PDB entry 9C15 | X-ray diffraction, 2.81 A resolution | chains A and B

Chain A:
Molecule: Phosphatidylinositol 4,5-bisphosphate 3-kinase catalytic subunit alpha isoform
Source organism: Homo sapiens
Notes: EC 2.7.1.137, 2.7.1.153, 2.7.11.1
UniProt: P42336 (PK3CA_HUMAN); residues 105-1068 here = UniProt positions 105-1068
Amino-acid sequence (965 residues; numbered 104 to 1068; the number before each row is that of its first residue):
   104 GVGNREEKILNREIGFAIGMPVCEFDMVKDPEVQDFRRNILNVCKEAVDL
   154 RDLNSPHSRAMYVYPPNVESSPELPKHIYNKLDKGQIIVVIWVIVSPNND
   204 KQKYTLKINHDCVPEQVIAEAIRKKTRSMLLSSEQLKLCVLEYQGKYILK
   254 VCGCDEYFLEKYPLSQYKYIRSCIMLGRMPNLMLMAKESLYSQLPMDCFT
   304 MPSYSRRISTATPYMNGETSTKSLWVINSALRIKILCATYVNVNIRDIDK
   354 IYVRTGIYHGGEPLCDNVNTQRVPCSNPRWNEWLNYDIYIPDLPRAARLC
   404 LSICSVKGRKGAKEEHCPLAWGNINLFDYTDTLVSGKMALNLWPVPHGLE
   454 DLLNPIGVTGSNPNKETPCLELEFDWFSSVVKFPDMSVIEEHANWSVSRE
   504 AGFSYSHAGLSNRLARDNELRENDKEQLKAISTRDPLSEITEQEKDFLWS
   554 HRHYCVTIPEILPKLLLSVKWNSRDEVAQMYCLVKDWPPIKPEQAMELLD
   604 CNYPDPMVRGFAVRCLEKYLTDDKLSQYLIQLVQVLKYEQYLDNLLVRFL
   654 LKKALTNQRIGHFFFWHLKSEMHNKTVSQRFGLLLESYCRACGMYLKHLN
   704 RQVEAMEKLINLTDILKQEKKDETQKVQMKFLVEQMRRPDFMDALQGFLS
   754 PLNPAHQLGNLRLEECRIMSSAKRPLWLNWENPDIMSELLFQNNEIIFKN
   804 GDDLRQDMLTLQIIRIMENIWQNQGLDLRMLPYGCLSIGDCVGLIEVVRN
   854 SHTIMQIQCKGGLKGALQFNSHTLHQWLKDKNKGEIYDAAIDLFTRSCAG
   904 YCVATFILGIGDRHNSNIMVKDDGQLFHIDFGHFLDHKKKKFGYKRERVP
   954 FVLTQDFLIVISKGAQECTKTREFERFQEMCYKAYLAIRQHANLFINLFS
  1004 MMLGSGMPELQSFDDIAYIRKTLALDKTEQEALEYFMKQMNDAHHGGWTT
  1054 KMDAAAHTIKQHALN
Disordered / not traced: 104, 310-323, 348-351, 505-522, 865-869, 940-953, 1048-1068
Sequence notes: expression tag (104); engineered mutation A1057 (Trp in P42336), A1058 (Ile in P42336), A1059 (Phe in P42336)
Small-molecule neighbours: A1ATF (2-[3-fluoro-4-({(7P)-7-[2-(2-methoxyethoxy)phenyl]thieno[2,3-d]pyridazin-4-yl}amino)phenyl]acetamide): I194, W195, V196, Q205, K206, Y207, A224, I225, K228, Y250, L287
UniProt features mapped onto this chain:
  - region: I771 to R777 (G-loop), G912 to N920 (Catalytic loop), H931 to T957 (Activation loop)
  - site: K776 (Implicated in the recognition of ATP as well as PIP2. Also crucial for autophosphorylation of the p85alpha subunit)
  - natural variant: G106 (G106V: In CRC), I112 (I112N: In MCAP), R115 (R115P: In CLAPO and MADAC; uncertain significance), G118 (G118D: In CWS5), E135 (E135K: In CWS5), E218 (E218K: In CWS5), Y343 (Y343C: Found in a cancer sample; uncertain significance), V356 (V356I: In CWS5), G364 (G364R: In MCAP), E365 (E365K: In MCAP), C378 (C378Y: In MCAP), R382 (R382K: In CWS5), 18 further natural variant entries in UniProt
Reported in the primary citation:
  - conformationally variable residues (order/disorder transition, side-chain flip): R230, L233 to Y246
  - binding site for A1ATF: V196, Q205, Y207, K228, Y250, L287

Chain B:
Molecule: GTPase KRas
Source organism: Homo sapiens
UniProt: P01116 (RASK_HUMAN), isoform P01116-2; residue numbers follow UniProt; this construct covers 1-169
Amino-acid sequence (170 residues; row label = number of the first residue in the row; numbering starts at 0):
     0 GMTEYKLVVVGAGGVGKSALTIQLIQNHFVDEYDPTIEDSYRKQVVIDGE
    50 TCLLDILDTAGQEEYSAMRDQYMRTGEGFLCVFAINNTKSFEDIHHYREQ
   100 IKRVKDSEDVPMVLVGNKCDLPSRTVDTKQAQDLARSYGIPFIETSAKTR
   150 QGVDDAFYTLVREIRKHKEK
Disordered / not traced: 0, 168-169
Sequence notes: expression tag (0)
Metal / ion sites: Mg2+: S17, T35 (together with GMP-PNP)
Small-molecule neighbours:
  - A1ATF (2-[3-fluoro-4-({(7P)-7-[2-(2-methoxyethoxy)phenyl]thieno[2,3-d]pyridazin-4-yl}amino)phenyl]acetamide): I24, Q25, Y40, R41
  - GMP-PNP (GNP; phosphoaminophosphonic acid-guanylate ester): A11, G12, G13, V14, G15, K16, S17, A18, F28, V29, D30, E31, Y32, D33, P34, T35, T58, A59, G60, Q61, N116, K117, D119, L120, S145, A146, K147
UniProt features mapped onto this chain:
  - motif: Y32 to Y40 (Effector region)
  - binding site (GTP): G10 to A18, V29 to T35, A59, G60, N116 to D119
  - modified residue: M1 (N-acetylmethionine), T2 (N-acetylthreonine), K104 (N6-acetyllysine)
  - glycosylation: T35 (Microbial infection: O-linked (Glc) threonine)
  - natural variant: K5 (K5E: In NS3; K5N: In GASC), G10 (G10GG: In AML), G12 (G12A: In colorectal cancer samples; G12C: In lung carcinoma; G12D: In GASC, JMML and SFM; G12R: In lung cancer and bladder cancer; G12S: In GASC and JMML; G12V: In GASC), G13 (G13D: In GASC, JMML and OES; G13R: In pylocytic astrocytoma), V14 (V14I: In NS3), L19 (L19F: In OES), Q22 (Q22E: In CFC2; Q22R: In NS3), P34 (P34L: In NS3; P34Q: In NS3; P34R: In CFC2), I36 (I36M: In NS3), T58 (T58I: In NS3), A59 (A59T: In GASC), G60 (G60R: In CFC2; G60S: In NS3), 8 further natural variant entries in UniProt
  - mutagenesis: D38 (D38A: Decreased interaction with MAPKAP1/SIN1), Y40 (Y40A: Decreased interaction with MAPKAP1/SIN1), Q61 (Q61L: Promotes GTP binding)
Reported in the primary citation:
  - mutagenesis - Q25A: increased binding to Phosphatidylinositol 4,5-bisphosphate 3-kinase catalytic subunit alpha isoform (chain A)
  - specificity-determining residues: H27, D30, E31, R41, Y64
  - binding site for A1ATF: Y40, R41
  - disease-associated variants - G12D (2-fold), G12V: increased binding to Phosphatidylinositol 4,5-bisphosphate 3-kinase catalytic subunit alpha isoform (chain A)
  - disease-associated variants - G12C (2-fold), Q61H (2-fold): decreased binding to Phosphatidylinositol 4,5-bisphosphate 3-kinase catalytic subunit alpha isoform (chain A)
  - disease-associated variants - G13D, Q61L, Q61R: unchanged binding to Phosphatidylinositol 4,5-bisphosphate 3-kinase catalytic subunit alpha isoform (chain A)

How chain A and chain B interact:
Contacting residue pairs (25):
  D186(A) with E63(B)
  I191(A) with Y64(B), hydrophobic
  D203(A) with R41(B)
  Q205(A) with S39(B); Y40(B); R41(B)
  K206(A) with E37(B), salt bridge; D38(B); S39(B), hydrogen bond (backbone-side chain)
  Y207(A) with D38(B)
  T208(A) with I36(B); E37(B), hydrogen bond (side chain-backbone); D38(B)
  K210(A) with E63(B), salt bridge; Y64(B)
  K227(A) with D33(B), salt bridge; P34(B), hydrogen bond (side chain-backbone); D38(B)
  R230(A) with V29(B); E31(B); D33(B), salt bridge
  S231(A) with H27(B); V29(B)
  M232(A) with H27(B)
  L233(A) with H27(B), hydrogen bond (backbone-side chain)
Also at the interface, not in a pair above, chain A (17 interface residues in all): V198, S199, K204, L209
Also at the interface, not in a pair above, chain B (16 interface residues in all): I21, Y32, L56
The authors on this interface:
  - pairs named by the authors: D203(A)-R41(B), K227(A)-D33(B), H27(B)-S231(A), H27(B)-M232(A), E31(B)-R230(A)
  - hot spots on chain A (mutagenesis) - Q205A (2-fold), T208A, K210A: decreased binding to GTPase KRas (chain B)
  - hot spots on chain A (mutagenesis) - K206A, T208D, K227A, R230A: abolished binding to GTPase KRas (chain B)
  - interface residues, chain B: E63(B)
  - hot spots on chain B (mutagenesis) - H27Y, E31D, R41T: increased binding to Phosphatidylinositol 4,5-bisphosphate 3-kinase catalytic subunit alpha isoform (chain A)
  - hot spots on chain B (mutagenesis) - S39A: decreased binding to Phosphatidylinositol 4,5-bisphosphate 3-kinase catalytic subunit alpha isoform (chain A)
  - hot spots on chain B (mutagenesis) - I36A, D38A, Y40A, Y64A: abolished binding to Phosphatidylinositol 4,5-bisphosphate 3-kinase catalytic subunit alpha isoform (chain A)
  - hot spots on chain B (mutagenesis) - Y64F: unchanged binding to Phosphatidylinositol 4,5-bisphosphate 3-kinase catalytic subunit alpha isoform (chain A)

In short:
The interface between chain A and chain B involves 17 residues on one side and 16 on the other, with 4
hydrogen bonds and 4 salt bridges. Polar pairs include K206(A)-E37(B), K210(A)-E63(B) and K227(A)-D33(B). The
paper describes contacts between D203(A) and R41(B), K227(A) and D33(B) and H27(B) and S231(A) among others.
The paper reports a binding site for A1ATF at V196(A), Q205(A) and Y40(B) among others; Q25A, G12D and G12V of
chain B, among others, increase binding to Phosphatidylinositol 4,5-bisphosphate 3-kinase catalytic subunit
alpha isoform (chain A); 24 substitutions were tested in all.
Chain A is Phosphatidylinositol 4,5-bisphosphate 3-kinase catalytic subunit alpha isoform and chain B is
GTPase KRas, both from Homo sapiens; the structure, Crystal structure of the KRAS-p110alpha complex with
molecular glue D927, was determined by X-ray diffraction (same publication as 9B4Q, 9B4R, 9B4S and 9B4T).
